8UVK - chains A and D of the 4 polymer chains in the assembly; structure by X-ray diffraction, 2.21 A resolution.

Chain A:
Molecule: DNA-binding response regulator
From: Campylobacter jejuni
UniProtKB: A0A3H9R6A1 (A0A3H9R6A1_CAMJU); residue numbers follow UniProt; this construct covers 2-223
Sequence (224 residues; numbered 0 to 223; the number before each row is that of its first residue; numbering starts at 0):
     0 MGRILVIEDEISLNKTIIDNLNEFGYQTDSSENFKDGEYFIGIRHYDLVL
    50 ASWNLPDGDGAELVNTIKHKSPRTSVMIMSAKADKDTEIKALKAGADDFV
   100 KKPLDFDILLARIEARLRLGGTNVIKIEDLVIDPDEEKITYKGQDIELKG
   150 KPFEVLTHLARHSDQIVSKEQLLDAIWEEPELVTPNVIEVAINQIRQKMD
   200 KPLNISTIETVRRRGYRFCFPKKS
Disordered / not traced: 0, 54, 221-223
Sequence notes: initiating methionine (0); expression tag (1)

Chain D:
Molecule: 21-nt DNA strand
Sequence (21 nucleotides; numbered 1 to 21; the number before each row is that of its first residue):
     1 AATTAAGATATTATTAACCAA

Interface between chain A and chain D:
Pairs across the interface - 12 pairs, chain A then chain D:
  Gly149(A) - DA13(D)  phosphate contact
  Lys150(A) - DA13(D)  hydrogen bond to the phosphate
  Pro151(A) - DA13(D)  phosphate contact
  Trp176(A) - DT14(D)  hydrogen bond to the phosphate
  Val182(A) - DT14(D)  phosphate contact
  Val182(A) - DT15(D)  phosphate contact
  Thr183(A) - DT15(D)  hydrogen bond to the phosphate
  Asn185(A) - DA16(D)  hydrogen bond to the base
  Val186(A) - DT14(D)  phosphate contact
  Val186(A) - DT15(D)  base contact
  Val189(A) - DT15(D)  base contact
  Val189(A) - DA16(D)  base contact
Interface residues without a listed pair, chain A (11 interface residues in all): Lys148, Leu181
Interface residues without a listed pair, chain D (6 interface residues in all): DT12, DA17

Overview:
11 residues of chain A face 6 of chain D across their interface, with 4 hydrogen bonds. Among the polar pairs
are Asn185(A)-DA16(D), Lys150(A)-DA13(D) and Trp176(A)-DT14(D).
Here chain A is DNA-binding response regulator (Campylobacter jejuni) and chain D is a 21-nt DNA strand. Entry
8UVK (CosR DNA bound form II) was determined by X-ray diffraction (same publication as 8UUZ and 8UVX).
